8IOC - chains B and N of the 6 polymer chains in the assembly; structure by electron microscopy, 2.86 A resolution.

== Chain B ==
Protein: Guanine nucleotide-binding protein G(I)/G(S)/G(T) subunit beta-1, HiBiT
Source organism: Homo sapiens
UniProtKB: P62873 (GBB1_HUMAN); residues 2-340 here = UniProt positions 2-340
Chain sequence (371 residues; numbered -4 to 366; the number before each row is that of its first residue; numbers below 1 keep their minus sign (Met-4 is residue -4)):
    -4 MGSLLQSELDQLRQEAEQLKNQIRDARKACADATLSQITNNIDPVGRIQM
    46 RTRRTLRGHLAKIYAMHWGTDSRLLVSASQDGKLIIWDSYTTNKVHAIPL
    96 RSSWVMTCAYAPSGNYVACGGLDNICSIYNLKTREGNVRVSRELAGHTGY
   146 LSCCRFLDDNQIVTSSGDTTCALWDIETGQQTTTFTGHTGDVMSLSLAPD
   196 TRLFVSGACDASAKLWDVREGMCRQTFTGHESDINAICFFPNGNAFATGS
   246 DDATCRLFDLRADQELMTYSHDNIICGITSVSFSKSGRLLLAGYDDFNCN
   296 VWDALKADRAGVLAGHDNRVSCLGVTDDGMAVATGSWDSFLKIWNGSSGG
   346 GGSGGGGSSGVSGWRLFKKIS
Not modelled in the structure: -4 to 2, 344-366
Differences from the reference sequence: initiating methionine (-4); expression tag (-3 to 1); linker (341-355)
UniProt features mapped onto this chain:
  - modified residue: Ser2 (N-acetylserine), His266 (Phosphohistidine)
  - natural variant: Leu30 (L30F: In MRD42; uncertain significance), Arg52 (R52G: In MRD42), Gly64 (G64V: In MRD42), Asp76 (D76E: In MRD42; D76G: In MRD42), Gly77 (G77S: In MRD42), Lys78 (K78R: In MRD42), Ile80 (I80N: In MRD42; I80T: In MRD42), His91 (H91R: In MRD42; uncertain significance), Ala92 (A92T: In MRD42), Pro94 (P94S: In MRD42), Leu95 (L95P: In MRD42), Arg96 (R96L: In MRD42), 5 further natural variant entries in UniProt

== Chain N ==
Protein: Nanobody-35
Source organism: Homo sapiens
Notes: antibody fragment or engineered binder
Chain sequence (160 residues; row label = number of the first residue in the row; numbers below 1 keep their minus sign (Met-21 is residue -21)):
   -21 MKYLLPTAAAGLLLLAAQPAMAQVQLQESGGGLVQPGGSLRLSCAASGFT
    29 FSNYKMNWVRQAPGKGLEWVSDISQSGASISYTGSVKGRFTISRDNAKNT
    79 LYLQMNSLKPEDTAVYYCARCPAPFTRDCFDVTSTTYAYRGQGTQVTVSS
   129 HHHHHHEPEA
Not modelled in the structure: -21 to 0, 128-138
Disulfide bonds: Cys22-Cys96, Cys99-Cys107

== How chain B and chain N interact ==
Pairs across the interface (16):
  Arg8(B) with Gln120(N)
  Lys15(B) with Gln1(N), hydrogen bond; Gln3(N)
  Cys204(B) with Tyr117(N), hydrogen bond (backbone-side chain)
  Asp205(B) with Ala116(N); Tyr117(N)
  Ala206(B) with Tyr117(N), hydrogen bond (backbone-side chain)
  Thr223(B) with Gln1(N)
  Glu226(B) with Phe27(N); Tyr32(N); Arg98(N), hydrogen bond (backbone-side chain)
  Ser227(B) with Pro100(N), hydrogen bond (side chain-backbone); Tyr117(N)
  Asp228(B) with Tyr117(N)
  Asp246(B) with Pro102(N)
  Ile270(B) with Phe103(N), hydrophobic
Also at the interface, not in a pair above, chain B (13 interface residues in all): Thr184, Asp247
Also at the interface, not in a pair above, chain N (16 interface residues in all): Val2, Gly26, Thr28, Ala101, Thr114

== In short ==
13 residues of chain B face 16 of chain N across their interface, with 5 hydrogen bonds. Polar contacts
include Lys15(B)-Gln1(N), Cys204(B)-Tyr117(N) and Ala206(B)-Tyr117(N).
Here chain B is Guanine nucleotide-binding protein G(I)/G(S)/G(T) subunit beta-1, HiBiT and chain N is
Nanobody-35, both from Homo sapiens. Entry 8IOC (Cryo-EM structure of the gamma-MSH-bound human melanocortin
receptor 3 (MC3R)-Gs complex) was determined by electron microscopy, deposited together with 8INR and 8IOD.
